5CL5 - chains A and C of the 3 polymer chains in the assembly; structure by X-ray diffraction, 1.57 A resolution.

[Chain A]
Name: AlkD
Organism: Bacillus cereus
Notes: EC 3.2.2.-
UniProt: R8GWR7 (R8GWR7_BACCE); numbering as in UniProt (aligned over 1-237)
Chain sequence (241 residues; row label = number of the first residue in the row; numbers below 1 keep their minus sign (Gly-3 is residue -3)):
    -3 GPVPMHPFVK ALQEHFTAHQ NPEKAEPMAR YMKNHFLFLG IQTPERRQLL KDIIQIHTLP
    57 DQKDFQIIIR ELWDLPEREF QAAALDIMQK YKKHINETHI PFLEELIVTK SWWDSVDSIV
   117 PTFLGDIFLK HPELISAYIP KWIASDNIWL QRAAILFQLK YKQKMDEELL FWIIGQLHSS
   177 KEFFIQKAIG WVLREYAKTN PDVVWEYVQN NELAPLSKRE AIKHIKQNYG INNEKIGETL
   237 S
Disordered / not traced: -3 to -2, 230-237
Differences from the reference sequence: expression tag (-3 to 0)
From the paper describing this entry:
  - catalytic residues: Trp109, Trp187 (from molecular simulation)

[Chain C]
Molecule: 12-nt DNA strand
Sequence (12 nucleotides; row label = number of the first residue in the row):
    13 CGGACTTTCG GG
Ligand contacts: 3-deaza-3-methyladenine (54K; 7-methyl-3H-imidazo[4,5-c]pyridin-4-amine): DT18, DT19, DT20

[How chain A and chain C interact]
Pairs across the interface (9):
  Gln38(A) with DT20(C), hydrogen bond to the phosphate; DC21(C), phosphate contact
  Thr39(A) with DC21(C), hydrogen bond to the phosphate; DG22(C), phosphate contact
  Pro40(A) with DC21(C), phosphate contact
  Arg43(A) with DG22(C), salt bridge to the phosphate
  Pro211(A) with DG14(C), phosphate contact
  Arg215(A) with DC13(C), sugar contact; DG14(C), salt bridge to the phosphate
Also at the interface, not in a pair above, chain A (7 interface residues in all): Leu212
Also at the interface, not in a pair above, chain C (6 interface residues in all): DG15

[Overview]
7 residues of chain A and 6 residues of chain C are in contact, with 2 hydrogen bonds and 2 salt bridges.
Polar pairs include Gln38(A)-DT20(C), Thr39(A)-DC21(C) and Arg43(A)-DG22(C). Bound to chain C:
3-deaza-3-methyladenine. From the paper: catalytic residues Trp109(A) and Trp187(A).
Here chain A is AlkD (Bacillus cereus) and chain C is a 12-nt DNA strand. Entry 5CL5 (Alkylpurine DNA
glycosylase AlkD bound to DNA containing a 3-methyladenine analog or DNA containing an abasic ...) was
determined by X-ray diffraction, deposited together with 5CL3, 5CL4, 5CL6, 5CL7, 5CL8, 5CL9 and 5 further
entries.
